PDB entry 6DZP | electron microscopy, 3.42 A resolution | chains A and y of the 34 polymer chains in the assembly

# Chain A
Molecule: 23S rRNA
Organism: Mycobacterium smegmatis str. MC2 155
Sequence (3119 nucleotides; each row starts with the number of its first residue):
     2 AAGUGUUUAAGGGCGCAUGGUGGAUGCCUUGGCACUGGGAGCCGAUGAAG
    52 GACGUAGGAGGCUGCGAUAAGCCUCGGGGAGCUGUCAACCGAGCGUUGAU
   102 CCGAGGAUGUCCGAAUGGGGAAACCCGGCACGAGUGAUGUCGUGUCACCA
   152 GGCGCUGAAUAUAUAGGCGUCUGGGGGGAACGCGGGGAAGUGAAACAUCU
   202 CAGUACCCGUAGGAAGAGAAAACAAAAUGUGAUUCCGUGAGUAGUGGCGA
   252 GCGAAAGCGGAGGAUGGCUAAACCGUAUGCAUGUGAUACCGGGUAGGGGU
   302 UGUGUGUGCGGGGUUGUGGGACCUAUCUUUCCGGCUCUACCUGGCUGGAG
   352 GGCAGUGAGAAAAUGUUGUGGUUAGCGGAAAUGGCUUGGGAUGGCCUGCC
   402 GUAGACGGUGAGAGCCCGGUACGUGAAAACCCGACGUCUGUCUUGAUGGU
   452 GUUCCCGAGUAGCAGCGGGCCCGUGGAAUCUGCUGUGAAUCUGCCGGGAC
   502 CACCCGGUAAGCCUGAAUACUUCCCAGUGACCGAUAGCGGAUUAGUACCG
   552 UGAGGGAAUGGUGAAAAGUACCCCGGGAGGGGAGUGAAAGAGUACCUGAA
   602 ACCGUGCGCUUACAAUCCGUCAGAGCCCUCGACGUGUCGUGGGGUGAUGG
   652 CGUGCCUUUUGAAGAAUGAGCCUGCGAGUCAGGGACAUGUCGCGAGGUUA
   702 ACCCGGGUGGGGUAGCCGCAGCGAAAGCGAGUCUGAAUAGGGCGUAUCCA
   752 CACAAGAGUGUGUGGUGUAGUGGUGUGUUCUGGACCCGAAGCGGAGUGAU
   802 CUACCCAUGGCCAGGGUGAAGCGCGGGUAAGACCGCGUGGAGGCCCGAAC
   852 CCACUUAGGUUGAAGACUGAGGGGAUGAGCUGUGGGUAGGGGUGAAAGGC
   902 CAAUCAAACUCCGUGAUAGCUGGUUCUCCCCGAAAUGCAUUUAGGUGCAG
   952 CGUCGCAUGUUUCUUGCCGGAGGUAGAGCUACUGGAUGGCCGAUGGGCCC
  1002 CACAGGGUUACUGACGUCAGCCAAACUCCGAAUGCCGGUAAGUCCAAGAG
  1052 UGCGGCAGUGAGACGGCGGGGGAUAAGCUCCGUGCGUCGAGAGGGAAACA
  1102 GCCCAGAUCGCCGGCUAAGGCCCCUAAGCGUGUGCUAAGUGGAAAAGGAU
  1152 GUGCAGUCGCGAAGACAACCAGGAGGUUGGCUUAGAAGCAGCCACCCUUG
  1202 AAAGAGUGCGUAAUAGCUCACUGGUCAAGUGAUUGUGCGCCGAUAAUGUA
  1252 GCGGGGCUCAAGCACACCGCCGAAGCCGCGGCAGCCAACGUGUUGGCUGG
  1302 GUAGGGGAGCGUCCUGCAUCCGGUGAAGCCGCCGAGUGAUCGAGUGGUGG
  1352 AGGGUGUGGGAGUGAGAAUGCAGGCAUGAGUAGCGAUUAGGCAAGUGAGA
  1402 ACCUUGCCCGCCGAAAGACCAAGGGUUCCUGGGCCAGGCCAGUCCGCCCA
  1452 GGGUGAGUCGGGACCUAAGGCGAGGCCGACAGGCGUAGUCGAUGGACAAC
  1502 GGGUUGAUAUUCCCGUACCCGUGUAUGUGCGUCCAUGAUGAAUCAGCGGU
  1552 ACUAACCAUCCAAAACCACCGUGACCGCACCUUUCGGGGUGUGGCGUUGG
  1602 UGGGGCUGCAUGGGACCUUCGUUGGUAGUAGUCAAGCGAUGGGGUGACGC
  1652 AGGAAGGUAGCCGUACCGGUCAGUGGUAAUACCGGGGUAAGCCUGUAGGG
  1702 AGUCAGAUAGGUAAAUCCGUCUGGCAUAUAUCCUGAGAGGUGAUGCAUAG
  1752 CCGAGUGAGGCGAAUUCGGUGAUCCUAUGCUGCCGAGAAAAGCCUCUAGC
  1802 GAGGACAUACACGGCCCGUACCCCAAACCAACACAGGUGGUCAGGUAGAG
  1852 AAUACUAAGGCGUACGAGUGAACUAUGGUUAAGGAACUCGGCAAAAUGCC
  1902 CCCGUAACUUCGGGAGAAGGGGGACCCACAUGGCGUGUAAGCCUUUACGG
  1952 CCCAAGCGUGAGUGGGUGGCACAAACCAGUGAGAAGCGACUGUUUACUAA
  2002 AAACACAGGUCCGUGCGAAGUCGCAAGACGAUGUAUACGGACUGACGCCU
  2052 GCCCGGUGCUGGAAGGUUAAGAGGACCCGUUAACUCCCUUUGGGGGUGAA
  2102 GCGGAGAAUUUAAGCCCCAGUAAACGGCGGUGGUAACUAUAACCAUCCUA
  2152 AGGUAGCGAAAUUCCUUGUCGGGUAAGUUCCGACCUGCACGAAUGGCGUA
  2202 ACGACUUCUCAACUGUCUCAACCAUAGACUCGGCGAAAUUGCACUACGAG
  2252 UAAAGAUGCUCGUUACGCGCGGCAGGACGAAAAGACCCCGGGACCUUCAC
  2302 UACAACUUGGUAUUGGUGCUCGAUACGGUUUGUGUAGGAUAGGUGGGAGA
  2352 CUGUGAAGCUCACACGCCAGUGUGGGUGGAGUCGUUGUUGAAAUACCACU
  2402 CUGAUCGUAUUGGGCCUCUAACCUCGGACCGUAUAUCCGGUUCAGGGACA
  2452 GUGCCUGGUGGGUAGUUUAACUGGGGCGGUUGCCUCCUAAAAUGUAACGG
  2502 AGGCGCCCAAAGGUUCCCUCAACCUGGACGGCAAUCAGGUGUUGAGUGUA
  2552 AGUGCACAAGGGAGCUUGACUGCGAGACGGACAUGUCGAGCAGGGACGAA
  2602 AGUCGGGACUAGUGAUCCGGCACCUCUGAGUGGAAGGGGUGUCGCUCAAC
  2652 GGAUAAAAGGUACCCCGGGGAUAACAGGCUGAUCUUCCCCAAGAGUCCAU
  2702 AUCGACGGGAUGGUUUGGCACCUCGAUGUCGGCUCGUCGCAUCCUGGGGC
  2752 UGGAGCAGGUCCCAAGGGUUGGGCUGUUCGCCCAUUAAAGCGGCACGCGA
  2802 GCUGGGUUUAGAACGUCGUGAGACAGUUCGGUCUCUAUCCGCCGCGCGCG
  2852 UCAGAAGCUUGAGGAAACCUGUCCCUAGUACGAGAGGACCGGGACGGACG
  2902 AACCUCUGGUAUACCAGUUGUCCCACCAGGGGCACGGCUGGAUAGCCACG
  2952 UUCGGACAGGAUAACCGCUGAAAGCAUCUAAGCGGGAAACCUCUUCCAAG
  3002 ACCAGGCUUCUCACCCUCUAGGAGGGAUAAGGCCCCCCGCAGACCACGGG
  3052 AUUGAUAGACCAGACCUGGAAGCCUAGUAAUAGGUGCAGGGAACUGGCAC
  3102 UAACCGGCCGAAAACUUAC

# Chain y
Protein: 50S ribosomal protein L28
Organism: Mycobacterium smegmatis str. MC2 155
Chain sequence (78 residues; row label = number of the first residue in the row; numbering starts at 0):
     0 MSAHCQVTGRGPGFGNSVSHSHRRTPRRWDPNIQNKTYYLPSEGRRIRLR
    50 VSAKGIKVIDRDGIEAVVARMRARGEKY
Disordered / not traced: 0

# Chain A / chain y interface
Residue-residue contacts (76):
  A151(A) with Lys76(y), phosphate contact
  U163(A) with Gly43(y), base contact
  A164(A) with Glu42(y), hydrogen bond to the sugar
  U165(A) with Arg44(y), hydrogen bond to the sugar
  G187(A) with Phe13(y), phosphate contact
  G188(A) with Pro25(y), phosphate contact
  A198(A) with Arg22(y), base contact
  U199(A) with His21(y), phosphate contact; Arg23(y), salt bridge to the phosphate
  C200(A) with His21(y), salt bridge to the phosphate; Arg23(y), salt bridge to the phosphate
  G204(A) with Asn15(y), base contact
  A459(A) with Arg60(y), sugar contact
  G460(A) with Lys56(y), base contact; Arg60(y), salt bridge to the phosphate
  C467(A) with Trp28(y), hydrogen bond to the base
  G468(A) with Gly14(y), sugar contact; Asn15(y), sugar contact; Ser16(y), sugar contact; Val17(y), phosphate contact; Trp28(y), sugar contact
  G469(A) with Asn15(y), phosphate contact
  U475(A) with His21(y), salt bridge to the phosphate
  G483(A) with Pro11(y), sugar contact; Gly12(y), sugar contact; Trp28(y), base contact
  C484(A) with Arg9(y), salt bridge to the phosphate; Gly10(y), sugar contact; Trp28(y), sugar contact; Asp29(y), hydrogen bond to the sugar; Pro30(y), sugar contact
  U485(A) with Pro30(y), sugar contact; Asn31(y), hydrogen bond to the phosphate; Lys53(y), salt bridge to the phosphate
  G486(A) with Asn31(y), hydrogen bond to the phosphate; Ala52(y), phosphate contact; Lys53(y), phosphate contact
  U487(A) with Lys56(y), salt bridge to the phosphate
  G488(A) with Lys56(y), salt bridge to the phosphate
  C1478(A) with Arg49(y), salt bridge to the phosphate
  G1479(A) with Ser1(y), sugar contact; Ala2(y), phosphate contact
  A1480(A) with Ser1(y), hydrogen bond to the phosphate; His3(y), hydrogen bond to the sugar; Phe13(y), base contact; Arg27(y), salt bridge to the phosphate
  C1481(A) with Ser1(y), phosphate contact; His3(y), salt bridge to the phosphate
  U2302(A) with His19(y), phosphate contact; Ser20(y), hydrogen bond to the sugar; Arg22(y), hydrogen bond to the base
  A2303(A) with His19(y), salt bridge to the phosphate; Arg22(y), sugar contact
  A2313(A) with Asn31(y), base contact; Gln33(y), base contact; Ala52(y), sugar contact
  U2314(A) with Gln33(y), hydrogen bond to the sugar
  U2315(A) with Lys35(y), phosphate contact
  A2422(A) with Lys35(y), sugar contact
  C2423(A) with Asn34(y), phosphate contact; Lys35(y), phosphate contact; Thr36(y), hydrogen bond to the phosphate
  G2441(A) with Arg47(y), phosphate contact
  U2442(A) with Arg45(y), salt bridge to the phosphate
  U2443(A) with Arg45(y), salt bridge to the phosphate
  G2452(A) with Gln33(y), base contact
  U2453(A) with Gln33(y), base contact
  G2454(A) with Asp29(y), phosphate contact; Asn31(y), sugar contact
  C2455(A) with Arg26(y), phosphate contact; Arg27(y), phosphate contact; Trp28(y), phosphate contact; Asp29(y), phosphate contact
  C2456(A) with Arg26(y), salt bridge to the phosphate; Trp28(y), hydrogen bond to the phosphate
  A2657(A) with Ser20(y), base contact
Other interface residues (no listed pair), chain A (51 interface residues in all): A166, A190, U201, C202, U461, G474, C2424, G2466, A2656
Other interface residues (no listed pair), chain y (42 interface residues in all): Ser18, Ser51, Val57

# In short
51 residues of chain A face 42 of chain y across their interface, with 13 hydrogen bonds and 16 salt bridges.
Among the polar pairs are C467(A)-Trp28(y), U2302(A)-Arg22(y) and A164(A)-Glu42(y).
Here chain A is 23S rRNA and chain y is 50S ribosomal protein L28, both from Mycobacterium smegmatis str. MC2
155. Entry 6DZP (Cryo-EM Structure of Mycobacterium smegmatis C(minus) 50S ribosomal subunit) was determined
by electron microscopy (same publication as 6DZI and 6DZK).
